6M8S - chains C and E of the 15 polymer chains in the assembly; structure by X-ray diffraction, 3.71 A resolution.

== Chain C ==
Name: Guanine nucleotide-binding protein G(I)/G(S)/G(T) subunit beta-1
Organism: Homo sapiens
UniProt: P62873 (GBB1_HUMAN); numbering as in UniProt (aligned over 2-340)
Sequence (350 residues; row label = number of the first residue in the row; numbers below 1 keep their minus sign (Met-9 is residue -9)):
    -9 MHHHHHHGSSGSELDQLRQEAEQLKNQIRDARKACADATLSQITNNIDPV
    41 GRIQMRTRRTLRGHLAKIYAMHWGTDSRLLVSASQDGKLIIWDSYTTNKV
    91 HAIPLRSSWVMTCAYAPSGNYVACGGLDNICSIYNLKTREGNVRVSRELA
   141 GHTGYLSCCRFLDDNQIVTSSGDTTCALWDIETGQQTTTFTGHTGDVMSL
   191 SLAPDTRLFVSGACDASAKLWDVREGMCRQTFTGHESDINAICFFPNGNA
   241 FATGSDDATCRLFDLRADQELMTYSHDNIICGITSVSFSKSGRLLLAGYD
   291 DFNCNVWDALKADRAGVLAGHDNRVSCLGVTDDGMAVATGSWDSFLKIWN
Disordered / not traced: -9 to 1, 128-133
Construct notes: expression tag (-9 to 1)
Curated features (UniProtKB/Swiss-Prot):
  - modified residue: Ser2 (N-acetylserine), His266 (Phosphohistidine)
  - natural variant: Leu30 (L30F: In MRD42; uncertain significance), Arg52 (R52G: In MRD42), Gly64 (G64V: In MRD42), Asp76 (D76E: In MRD42; D76G: In MRD42), Gly77 (G77S: In MRD42), Lys78 (K78R: In MRD42), Ile80 (I80N: In MRD42; I80T: In MRD42), His91 (H91R: In MRD42; uncertain significance), Ala92 (A92T: In MRD42), Pro94 (P94S: In MRD42), Leu95 (L95P: In MRD42), Arg96 (R96L: In MRD42), 5 further natural variant entries in UniProt
What the authors report for this chain:
  - mutagenesis - R42D/R46D: decreased binding to BTB/POZ domain-containing protein KCTD12
  - self-association interface (contacts with another copy of this molecule): Arg42

== Chain E ==
Name: Guanine nucleotide-binding protein G(I)/G(S)/G(O) subunit gamma-2
Organism: Homo sapiens
UniProt: P59768 (GBG2_HUMAN); numbering as in UniProt (aligned over 1-71)
Sequence (71 residues; each row starts with the number of its first residue):
     1 MASNNTASIAQARKLVEQLKMEANIDRIKVSKAAADLMAYCEAHAKEDPL
    51 LTPVPASENPFREKKFFSAIL
Disordered / not traced: 1-7, 63-71
Construct notes: conflict Ser68 (Cys in P59768)
Curated features (UniProtKB/Swiss-Prot):
  - modified residue: Ala2 (N-acetylalanine)

== Interface between chain C and chain E ==
Contacting residue pairs (85; chain C residue first):
  Glu3(C) - Ile9(E)
  Leu4(C) - Ser8(E)
  Leu7(C) - Ile9(E)  hydrophobic
  Leu7(C) - Val16(E)
  Glu10(C) - Val16(E)
  Ala11(C) - Leu15(E)  hydrophobic
  Ala11(C) - Leu19(E)
  Leu14(C) - Val16(E)
  Leu14(C) - Leu19(E)  hydrophobic
  Ile18(C) - Leu19(E)
  Ile18(C) - Glu22(E)
  Ile18(C) - Ala23(E)  hydrophobic
  Ile18(C) - Arg27(E)
  Ala21(C) - Arg27(E)
  Arg22(C) - Arg27(E)
  Ala24(C) - Lys29(E)
  Cys25(C) - Arg27(E)
  Cys25(C) - Ile28(E)
  Cys25(C) - Lys29(E)
  Cys25(C) - Val30(E)  hydrogen bond (backbone-backbone)
  Ala26(C) - Val30(E)  hydrophobic
  Asp27(C) - Val30(E)
  Asp27(C) - Ser31(E)  hydrogen bond
  Ala28(C) - Val30(E)
  Leu30(C) - Ala34(E)  hydrophobic
  Ile33(C) - Ser31(E)
  Ile33(C) - Ala34(E)  hydrophobic
  Ile33(C) - Ala35(E)
  Ile33(C) - Met38(E)
  Thr34(C) - Met38(E)
  Ile37(C) - Met38(E)  hydrophobic
  Ile37(C) - Glu42(E)
  Val40(C) - Leu51(E)  hydrophobic
  Ile43(C) - Leu50(E)
  Ile43(C) - Leu51(E)
  Arg48(C) - Phe61(E)
  Arg48(C) - Arg62(E)
  Arg49(C) - Pro60(E)
  Arg49(C) - Phe61(E)
  Ser84(C) - Phe61(E)
  Tyr85(C) - Pro60(E)  hydrophobic
  Tyr85(C) - Phe61(E)  hydrophobic
  Cys218(C) - Gln18(E)  hydrogen bond (backbone-side chain)
  Arg219(C) - Glu22(E)
  Thr221(C) - Glu22(E)  hydrogen bond
  Phe235(C) - Tyr40(E)  hydrophobic
  Phe235(C) - Cys41(E)  hydrophobic
  Pro236(C) - Tyr40(E)
  Asn237(C) - Leu37(E)
  Asn237(C) - Tyr40(E)
  Asp254(C) - Ala33(E)
  Asp254(C) - Leu37(E)
  Arg256(C) - Arg27(E)
  Arg256(C) - Ile28(E)  hydrogen bond (backbone-backbone)
  Arg256(C) - Asp36(E)  salt bridge
  Ala257(C) - Ile28(E)
  Asp258(C) - Ile25(E)
  Asp258(C) - Arg27(E)  salt bridge
  Gln259(C) - Val30(E)
  Leu261(C) - Leu37(E)  hydrophobic
  Ser279(C) - Asp48(E)  hydrogen bond
  Ser279(C) - Leu50(E)
  Lys280(C) - Glu47(E)
  Lys280(C) - Asp48(E)
  Ser281(C) - Tyr40(E)
  Ser281(C) - Cys41(E)
  Ser281(C) - His44(E)
  Ser281(C) - Asp48(E)  hydrogen bond
  Ser281(C) - Leu51(E)
  Gly282(C) - Cys41(E)
  Arg283(C) - Cys41(E)
  Arg283(C) - Leu51(E)
  Leu284(C) - Leu50(E)
  Leu284(C) - Leu51(E)  hydrophobic
  Leu300(C) - Met38(E)  hydrophobic
  Asp323(C) - Pro49(E)
  Gly324(C) - Pro49(E)
  Gly324(C) - Leu50(E)
  Met325(C) - Pro49(E)  hydrophobic
  Met325(C) - Val54(E)  hydrophobic
  Met325(C) - Asn59(E)
  Met325(C) - Pro60(E)
  Ala326(C) - Phe61(E)  hydrophobic
  Val327(C) - Leu50(E)  hydrophobic
  Asn340(C) - Asn59(E)  hydrogen bond
Also at the interface, not in a pair above, chain C (55 interface residues in all): Lys15, Gln17, Gln220, Ala240, Val320, Ile338
Also at the interface, not in a pair above, chain E (40 interface residues in all): Ala12, Arg13, Lys20, Asp26, Ala45, Glu58

== In short ==
The interface between chain C and chain E involves 55 residues on one side and 40 on the other, with 8
hydrogen bonds and 2 salt bridges. Polar contacts include Arg256(C)-Asp36(E), Asp258(C)-Arg27(E) and
Asp27(C)-Ser31(E). The paper reports that R42D/R46D of chain C reduce binding to BTB/POZ domain-containing
protein KCTD12; a self-association interface involving Arg42(C).
Chain C is Guanine nucleotide-binding protein G(I)/G(S)/G(T) subunit beta-1 and chain E is Guanine
nucleotide-binding protein G(I)/G(S)/G(O) subunit gamma-2, both from Homo sapiens; the structure, Crystal
structure of the KCTD12 H1 domain in complex with Gbeta1gamma2 subunits, was determined by X-ray diffraction
together with 6M8R from the same study.
